Entry 6LTU (X-ray diffraction, 2.57 A resolution); this record covers chains A and D of the 5 polymer chains in the assembly.

[Chain A]
Molecule: Cas12i2
Chain sequence (1055 residues; each row starts with the number of its first residue; numbering starts at 0):
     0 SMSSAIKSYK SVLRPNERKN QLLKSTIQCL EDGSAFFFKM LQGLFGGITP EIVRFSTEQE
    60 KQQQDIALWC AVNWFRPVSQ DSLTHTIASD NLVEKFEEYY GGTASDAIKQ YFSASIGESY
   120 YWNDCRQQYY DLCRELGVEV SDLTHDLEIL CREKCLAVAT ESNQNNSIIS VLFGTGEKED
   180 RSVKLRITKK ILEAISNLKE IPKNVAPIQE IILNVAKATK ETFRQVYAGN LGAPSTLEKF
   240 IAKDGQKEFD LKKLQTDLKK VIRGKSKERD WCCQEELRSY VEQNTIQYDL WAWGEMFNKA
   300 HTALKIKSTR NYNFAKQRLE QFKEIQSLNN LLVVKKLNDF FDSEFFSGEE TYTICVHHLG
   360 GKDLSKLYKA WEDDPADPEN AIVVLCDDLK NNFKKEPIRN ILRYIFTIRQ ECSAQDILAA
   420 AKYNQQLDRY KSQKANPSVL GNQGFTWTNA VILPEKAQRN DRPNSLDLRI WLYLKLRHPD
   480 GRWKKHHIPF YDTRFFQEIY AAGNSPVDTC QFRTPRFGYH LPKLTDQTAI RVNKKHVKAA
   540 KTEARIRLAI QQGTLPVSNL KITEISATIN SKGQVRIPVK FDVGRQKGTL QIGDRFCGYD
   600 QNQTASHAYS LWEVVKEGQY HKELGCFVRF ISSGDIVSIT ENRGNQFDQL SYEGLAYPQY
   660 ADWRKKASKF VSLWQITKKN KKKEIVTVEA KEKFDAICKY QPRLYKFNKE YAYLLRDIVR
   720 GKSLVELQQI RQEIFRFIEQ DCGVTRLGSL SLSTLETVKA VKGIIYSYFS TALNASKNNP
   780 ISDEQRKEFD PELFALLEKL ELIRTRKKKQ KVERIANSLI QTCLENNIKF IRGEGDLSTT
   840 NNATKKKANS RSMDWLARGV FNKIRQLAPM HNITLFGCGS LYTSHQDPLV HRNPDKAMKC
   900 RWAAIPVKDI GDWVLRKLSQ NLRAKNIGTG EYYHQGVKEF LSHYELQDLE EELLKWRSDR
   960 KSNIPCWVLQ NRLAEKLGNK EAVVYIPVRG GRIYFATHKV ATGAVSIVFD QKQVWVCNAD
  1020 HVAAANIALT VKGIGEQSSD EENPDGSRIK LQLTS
Disordered / not traced: 1034-1054
Metal / ion sites: Mg2+ site 1: Asp-599, Asn-601, Asp-1019 (shared with 1 residue of chain E); Mg2+ site 2: Asp-599, Glu-833 (shared with 2 residues of chain E)
What the authors report for this chain:
  - binding site for the 58-nt RNA strand: Ile-5, Lys-18, His-486, Arg-493, Lys-537, Glu-640, Gln-648, Gln-809
  - binding site for the 35-nt DNA strand: Gln-163, Asn-164
  - binding site for the 12-nt DNA strand (chain D): Ala-232
  - catalytic residues: Lys-18, His-486, Asp-599, Glu-833, Asp-1019
  - binding site for trans ssDNA: Phe-392, Gln-602, Thr-603, Tyr-881, Ser-883, His-884, Arg-900, Arg-991
  - mutagenesis - K304A, S883A, H884A, R900A: abolished catalytic activity
  - specificity-determining residues: Ala-232
  - mutagenesis - N601A: decreased catalytic activity
  - mutagenesis - K18A, H486A: abolished catalytic activity (pre-crRNA processing)
  - mutagenesis - H485A: decreased catalytic activity (pre-crRNA processing)

[Chain D]
Molecule: 12-nt DNA strand
Sequence (12 nucleotides; numbered 1 to 12; the number before each row is that of its first residue):
     1 GCCGCTTTCT TT
Disordered / not traced: 12

[How chain A and chain D interact]
Residue-residue contacts - 39 pairs, chain A then chain D:
  Gln-163(A) / DC9(D)  hydrogen bond to the base
  Ser-166(A) / DC9(D)  base contact
  Ser-169(A) / DT7(D)  hydrogen bond to the phosphate
  Ser-169(A) / DT8(D)  base contact
  Gly-173(A) / DT7(D)  phosphate contact
  Thr-174(A) / DT6(D)  sugar contact
  Thr-174(A) / DT7(D)  hydrogen bond to the phosphate
  Gly-175(A) / DT6(D)  hydrogen bond to the phosphate
  Gly-175(A) / DT7(D)  hydrogen bond to the phosphate
  Glu-176(A) / DT7(D)  sugar contact
  Lys-177(A) / DT7(D)  salt bridge to the phosphate
  Lys-177(A) / DT8(D)  phosphate contact
  Glu-178(A) / DT8(D)  hydrogen bond to the phosphate
  Glu-178(A) / DC9(D)  phosphate contact
  Lys-183(A) / DT8(D)  hydrogen bond to the phosphate
  Lys-183(A) / DC9(D)  salt bridge to the phosphate
  Leu-230(A) / DT7(D)  sugar contact
  Gly-231(A) / DT7(D)  base contact
  Gly-231(A) / DT8(D)  sugar contact
  Ala-232(A) / DT8(D)  hydrogen bond to the base
  Ala-232(A) / DC9(D)  sugar contact
  Pro-233(A) / DC9(D)  phosphate contact
  Ser-234(A) / DT10(D)  phosphate contact
  Thr-235(A) / DT10(D)  hydrogen bond to the phosphate
  Thr-235(A) / DT11(D)  phosphate contact
  Lys-238(A) / DT10(D)  salt bridge to the phosphate
  Lys-238(A) / DT11(D)  hydrogen bond to the base
  Asp-256(A) / DT11(D)  phosphate contact
  Lys-259(A) / DT10(D)  sugar contact
  Lys-259(A) / DT11(D)  salt bridge to the phosphate
  Val-260(A) / DT10(D)  base contact
  Gly-263(A) / DT10(D)  base contact
  Lys-264(A) / DC9(D)  salt bridge to the phosphate
  Arg-268(A) / DT8(D)  salt bridge to the phosphate
  Tyr-287(A) / DT6(D)  phosphate contact
  Leu-289(A) / DT6(D)  phosphate contact
  Leu-289(A) / DT7(D)  base contact
  Lys-455(A) / DC3(D)  salt bridge to the phosphate
  Lys-484(A) / DG4(D)  salt bridge to the phosphate
Other interface residues (no listed pair), chain A (30 interface residues in all): Val-170, Tyr-472, Lys-474
Other interface residues (no listed pair), chain D (10 interface residues in all): DC2, DC5

[In short]
Chain A and chain D form an interface of 30 and 10 residues respectively; the contacts include 10 hydrogen
bonds and 8 salt bridges. Among the polar pairs are Gln-163(A)/DC9(D), Ala-232(A)/DT8(D) and
Lys-238(A)/DT11(D). From the paper: catalytic residues Lys-18(A), His-486(A) and Asp-599(A) among others;
K304A, S883A and H884A of chain A, among others, abolish catalytic activity; 8 substitutions were tested in
all.
Here chain A is Cas12i2 and chain D is a 12-nt DNA strand. Entry 6LTU (Crystal structure of Cas12i2 ternary
complex with double Mg2+ bound in catalytic pocket) was determined by X-ray diffraction together with 6LTP and
6LU0 from the same study.
